7DNY - chains A and B; structure by electron microscopy, 3.40 A resolution.

# Chain A (and B)
Molecule: ATP-binding cassette sub-family B member 6, mitochondrial
Source organism: Homo sapiens
Notes: chain B of this document is another copy of the same molecule, construct and numbering; everything in this record applies to it too
Reference sequence: Q9NP58 (ABCB6_HUMAN); residues 1-842 here = UniProt positions 1-842
Chain sequence (842 residues; numbered 1 to 842; the number before each row is that of its first residue):
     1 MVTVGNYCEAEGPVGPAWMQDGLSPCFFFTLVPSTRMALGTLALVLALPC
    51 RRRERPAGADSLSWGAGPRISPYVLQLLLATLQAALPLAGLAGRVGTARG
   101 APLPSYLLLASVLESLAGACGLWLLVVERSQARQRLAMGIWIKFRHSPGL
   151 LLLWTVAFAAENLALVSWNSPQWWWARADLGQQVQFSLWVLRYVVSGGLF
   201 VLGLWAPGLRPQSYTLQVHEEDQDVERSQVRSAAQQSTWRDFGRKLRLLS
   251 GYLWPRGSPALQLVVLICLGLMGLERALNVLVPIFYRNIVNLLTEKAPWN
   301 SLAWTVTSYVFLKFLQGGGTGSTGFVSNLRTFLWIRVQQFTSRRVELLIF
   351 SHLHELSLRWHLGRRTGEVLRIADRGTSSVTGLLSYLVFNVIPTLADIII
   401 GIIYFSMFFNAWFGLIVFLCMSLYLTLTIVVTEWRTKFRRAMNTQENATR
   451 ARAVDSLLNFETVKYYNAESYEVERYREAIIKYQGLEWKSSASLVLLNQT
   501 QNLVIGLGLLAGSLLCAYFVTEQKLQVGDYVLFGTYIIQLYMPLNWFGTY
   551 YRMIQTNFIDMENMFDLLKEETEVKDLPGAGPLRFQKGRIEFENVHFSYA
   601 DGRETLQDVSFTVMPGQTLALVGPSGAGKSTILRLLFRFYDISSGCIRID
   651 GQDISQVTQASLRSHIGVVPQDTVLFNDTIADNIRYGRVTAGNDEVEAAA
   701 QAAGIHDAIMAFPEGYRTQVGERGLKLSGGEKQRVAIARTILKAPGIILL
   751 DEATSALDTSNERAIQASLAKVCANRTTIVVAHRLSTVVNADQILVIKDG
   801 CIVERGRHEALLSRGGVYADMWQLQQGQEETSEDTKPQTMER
Not modelled in the structure: 1-257, 829-842 (chain B: 1-253, 829-842)
Residues lining bound ligands: coproporphyrin III (HT9): Trp546, Tyr550, Met553
Curated features (UniProtKB/Swiss-Prot):
  - binding site (ATP): Tyr599, Gly623 to Arg634
  - glycosylation: Asn6 (N-linked (GlcNAc...) asparagine)
Reported in the primary citation:
  - binding site for coproporphyrin III: Trp546, Tyr550, Met553
  - conformationally variable residues (domain motion, side-chain flip): Trp546, Gly626
  - mutagenesis - R435A/R439A/R552A, Y550A: abolished catalytic activity on coproporphyrin III
  - mutagenesis - W546A, M553A: decreased catalytic activity on coproporphyrin III
  - mutagenesis - E752Q: abolished catalytic activity
  - mutagenesis - R435A/R439A/R552A: increased catalytic activity (basal ATPase activity)
  - mutagenesis - R435A/R439A/R552A (2-fold): decreased binding to coproporphyrin III
  - mutagenesis - R435A/R439A/N498A/Q501A/N545A/R552A: increased catalytic activity (basal activity)
  - mutagenesis - R435A, R439A, N498A, Q501A, N545A, W546A, R552A: decreased catalytic activity on hemin:GSH
  - mutagenesis - Y550A (3.3-fold): decreased catalytic activity on hemin
  - mutagenesis - W546A/Y550A: abolished catalytic activity on hemin:GSH
  - mutagenesis - M553A: unchanged catalytic activity on hemin:GSH
  - mutagenesis - R435A/R439A/N498A/Q501A/N545A/R552A: decreased stability

# How chain A and chain B interact
Contacting residue pairs (158):
  Tyr286(A) with Tyr530(B); Val531(B)
  Ile289(A) with Tyr530(B)
  Leu293(A) with Val520(B), hydrophobic; Tyr530(B), hydrophobic
  Thr294(A) with Thr294(B); Val527(B)
  Lys296(A) with Thr521(B); Gln523(B), hydrogen bond
  Ala297(A) with Thr521(B)
  Trp299(A) with Tyr518(B), hydrophobic
  Leu302(A) with Ala517(B), hydrophobic; Thr521(B)
  Ala303(A) with Leu514(B)
  Val306(A) with Ser513(B)
  Thr307(A) with Leu510(B); Leu514(B)
  Val310(A) with Gly506(B); Leu510(B)
  Phe314(A) with Gln499(B); Asn502(B); Leu503(B), hydrophobic
  Gly317(A) with Asn502(B)
  Gly321(A) with Asn545(B)
  Ser322(A) with Asn502(B), hydrogen bond; Asn545(B)
  Thr323(A) with Asn502(B), hydrogen bond (backbone-side chain)
  Gly324(A) with Gln499(B); Asn502(B)
  Phe325(A) with Gln499(B)
  Asn328(A) with Gln499(B), hydrogen bond
  Phe332(A) with Trp488(B); Ala492(B), hydrophobic; Val495(B), hydrophobic
  Ile335(A) with Ser491(B)
  Arg336(A) with Trp488(B)
  Gln338(A) with Glu487(B)
  Gln339(A) with Gln484(B); Glu487(B)
  Arg343(A) with Ile480(B); Ile481(B)
  Glu346(A) with Tyr476(B), hydrogen bond
  Leu347(A) with Tyr476(B), hydrophobic; Arg477(B)
  Phe350(A) with Ser456(B); Glu472(B)
  Leu353(A) with Leu457(B), hydrophobic
  His354(A) with Ser456(B), hydrogen bond (side chain-backbone); Leu457(B); Phe460(B)
  Leu358(A) with Phe460(B), hydrophobic
  His361(A) with Phe460(B)
  Thr366(A) with Val454(B); Leu457(B); Leu458(B)
  Leu370(A) with Leu457(B), hydrophobic
  Asp374(A) with Arg450(B), salt bridge
  Ala453(A) with Leu370(B), hydrophobic
  Val454(A) with Thr366(B)
  Asp455(A) with Asn677(B)
  Ser456(A) with Phe350(B); His354(B)
  Leu457(A) with His354(B); Thr366(B)
  Asn459(A) with Val674(B), hydrogen bond (side chain-backbone); Leu675(B); Phe676(B)
  Phe460(A) with His354(B); Leu356(B); His361(B)
  Thr462(A) with Val674(B); Arg739(B)
  Val463(A) with Tyr686(B)
  Lys464(A) with Arg638(B); Phe639(B); Gln659(B); Arg663(B), hydrogen bond (backbone-side chain)
  Tyr465(A) with Arg634(B); Phe637(B), hydrophobic; Phe639(B), hydrophobic; Val668(B); Pro670(B), hydrophobic; Lys743(B), hydrogen bond (backbone-side chain)
  Tyr466(A) with Tyr686(B), hydrophobic; Arg739(B)
  Asn467(A) with Arg663(B)
  Ala468(A) with Tyr686(B)
  Tyr471(A) with Tyr686(B), hydrophobic; Val689(B), hydrophobic
  Glu472(A) with His354(B), salt bridge
  Val473(A) with Phe350(B), hydrophobic
  Tyr476(A) with Glu346(B)
  Arg477(A) with Leu347(B)
  Ile480(A) with Arg343(B)
  Ile481(A) with Arg343(B)
  Gln484(A) with Gln339(B)
  Glu487(A) with Gln339(B)
  Trp488(A) with Phe332(B); Ile335(B), hydrophobic; Arg336(B)
  Ser491(A) with Ile335(B)
  Ala492(A) with Phe332(B), hydrophobic
  Val495(A) with Asn328(B); Phe332(B), hydrophobic
  Asn498(A) with Asn328(B)
  Gln499(A) with Phe314(B); Gly324(B); Phe325(B); Asn328(B), hydrogen bond
  Asn502(A) with Phe314(B), hydrogen bond (side chain-backbone); Gly317(B); Ser322(B); Gly324(B); Phe325(B)
  Ile505(A) with Ser322(B)
  Gly506(A) with Val310(B)
  Leu509(A) with Val310(B), hydrophobic
  Leu510(A) with Thr307(B); Val310(B), hydrophobic
  Ser513(A) with Val306(B); Val310(B)
  Leu514(A) with Trp299(B); Ala303(B); Val306(B), hydrophobic; Thr307(B)
  Ala517(A) with Leu302(B), hydrophobic
  Val520(A) with Leu293(B), hydrophobic
  Thr521(A) with Leu302(B)
  Gln523(A) with Lys296(B)
  Val527(A) with Leu293(B); Thr294(B)
  Tyr530(A) with Tyr286(B), hydrophobic; Ile289(B), hydrophobic; Leu293(B), hydrophobic; Tyr309(B)
  Val531(A) with Tyr286(B)
  Thr535(A) with Tyr286(B)
  Met542(A) with Ser322(B)
  Asn545(A) with Gly321(B); Ser322(B)
  Phe637(A) with Lys464(B)
  Phe639(A) with Lys464(B)
  Arg663(A) with Lys464(B), hydrogen bond (side chain-backbone); Asn467(B)
  Val668(A) with Tyr466(B)
  Pro670(A) with Tyr466(B)
  Thr673(A) with Thr462(B); Tyr466(B), hydrogen bond
  Val674(A) with Asn459(B)
  Phe676(A) with Arg452(B); Asn459(B)
  Asn677(A) with Asp455(B)
  Asp678(A) with Arg452(B), salt bridge
  Tyr686(A) with Thr462(B); Val463(B); Tyr466(B), hydrophobic; Ala468(B); Tyr471(B), hydrophobic
Also at the interface, not in a pair above, chain A (108 interface residues in all): Val290, Lys313, Ser351, Leu356, Tyr424, Arg450, Leu458, Glu469, Arg475, Leu503, Ile538, Ser664, Val669, Asp682, Gly687
Also at the interface, not in a pair above, chain B (110 interface residues in all): Val290, Ala297, Lys313, Gly318, Ser351, Leu353, Ser357, Leu358, Ala453, Tyr465, Val473, Asn498, Leu509, Thr535, Ile538, Met542, Asp672, Asp678, Asp682

# In short
The interface between chain A and chain B involves 108 residues on one side and 110 on the other, with 13
hydrogen bonds and 3 salt bridges. Among the polar pairs are Asp374(A)-Arg450(B), Glu472(A)-His354(B) and
Asp678(A)-Arg452(B). From the paper: a binding site for coproporphyrin III at Trp546(A), Tyr550(A) and
Met553(A); R435A, R439A and N498A of chain A, among others, reduce catalytic activity on hemin:GSH; 13
substitutions were tested in all.
Chain A and chain B are both ATP-binding cassette sub-family B member 6, mitochondrial (Homo sapiens); the
structure, Cryo-EM structure of the human ABCB6 (coproporphyrin III-bound), was determined by electron
microscopy together with 7DNZ from the same study.
